8KD4 - chains P and X of the 16 polymer chains in the assembly; structure by electron microscopy, 2.93 A resolution.

== Chain P ==
Molecule: Histone H4
Organism: Xenopus laevis
Reference sequence: P62799 (H4_XENLA); residues 1-102 here correspond to UniProt positions 2-103 (UniProt number = residue number + 1)
Sequence (102 residues; row label = number of the first residue in the row):
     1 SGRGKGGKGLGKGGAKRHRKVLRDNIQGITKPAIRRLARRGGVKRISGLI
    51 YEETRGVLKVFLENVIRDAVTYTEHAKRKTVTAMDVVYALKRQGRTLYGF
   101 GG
Not modelled in the structure: 1-21, 101-102
Swiss-Prot annotation at these positions:
  - DNA-binding region: Lys16 to Lys20
  - modified residue: Ser1 (N-acetylserine), Arg3 (Asymmetric dimethylarginine), Lys5 (N6-(2-hydroxyisobutyryl)lysine), Lys8 (N6-(2-hydroxyisobutyryl)lysine), Lys12 (N6-(2-hydroxyisobutyryl)lysine), Lys16 (N6-(2-hydroxyisobutyryl)lysine), Lys20 (N6,N6,N6-trimethyllysine), Lys31 (N6-(2-hydroxyisobutyryl)lysine), Lys44 (N6-(2-hydroxyisobutyryl)lysine), Ser47 (Phosphoserine), Tyr51 (Phosphotyrosine), Lys59 (N6-(2-hydroxyisobutyryl)lysine), Lys77 (N6-(2-hydroxyisobutyryl)lysine), Lys79 (N6-(2-hydroxyisobutyryl)lysine), Tyr88 (Phosphotyrosine), Lys91 (N6-(2-hydroxyisobutyryl)lysine)
  - cross-link (Glycyl lysine isopeptide (Lys-Gly)): Lys31 (interchain with G-Cter in UFM1), Lys91 (interchain with G-Cter in ubiquitin)

== Chain X ==
Molecule: 187bp DNA
Sequence (187 nucleotides; numbered -93 to 93; the number before each row is that of its first residue; numbers below 1 keep their minus sign (DG-93 is residue -93)):
   -93 GCGGTGGCGGCCGCTCTAGAACAGGATGTATATATCTGACACGTGCCTGG
   -43 AGACTAGGGAGTAATCCCCTTGGCGGTTAAAACGCGGGGGACAGCGCGTA
     7 CGTGCGTTTAAGCGGTGCTAGAGCTGTCTACGACCAATTGAGCGGCCTCG
    57 GCACCGGGATTCTCCAGGGCGGCCGCGTATAGGGTCC
Not modelled in the structure: -93 to -89, 76-93

== How chain P and chain X interact ==
Residue-residue contacts (12; chain P residue first):
  Arg35(P) - DG8(X)  salt bridge to the phosphate
  Arg45(P) - DC7(X)  sugar contact
  Arg45(P) - DG8(X)  phosphate contact
  Ile46(P) - DC7(X)  sugar contact
  Ile46(P) - DG8(X)  hydrogen bond to the phosphate
  Ser47(P) - DC7(X)  phosphate contact
  Gly48(P) - DC7(X)  hydrogen bond to the phosphate
  Lys77(P) - DA28(X)  phosphate contact
  Arg78(P) - DA28(X)  phosphate contact
  Lys79(P) - DG27(X)  phosphate contact
  Lys79(P) - DA28(X)  hydrogen bond to the phosphate
  Thr80(P) - DA28(X)  hydrogen bond to the phosphate
Other interface residues (no listed pair), chain P (12 interface residues in all): Arg39, Lys44, Tyr51
Other interface residues (no listed pair), chain X (5 interface residues in all): DG29

== Summary ==
12 residues of chain P and 5 residues of chain X are in contact; the contacts include 4 hydrogen bonds and 1
salt bridge. Among the polar pairs are Ile46(P)-DG8(X), Gly48(P)-DC7(X) and Lys79(P)-DA28(X). UniProt lists a
DNA-binding region on chain P.
Here chain P is Histone H4 (Xenopus laevis) and chain X is 187bp DNA. Entry 8KD4 (Rpd3S in complex with
nucleosome with H3K36MLA modification and 187bp DNA, class1) was determined by electron microscopy, deposited
together with 8KC7, 8KD2, 8KD3, 8KD5, 8KD6 and 8KD7.
